Entry 8H0W (electron microscopy, 4.60 A resolution (low resolution: residue-level contacts below are approximate; hydrogen-bond / salt-bridge calls are withheld)); this record covers chains N and a of the 24 polymer chains in the assembly.

== Chain N ==
Molecule: 261-nt DNA strand
Sequence (261 nucleotides; row label = number of the first residue in the row; numbers below 1 keep their minus sign (DT-163 is residue -163)):
  -163 TTCTTAAATACCAAATTAGCTCTCATTCCGGACGTGTTTGTCCTCTGCCT
  -113 TTAAAGCAATAGGAGCTTACGGTCCACTTGTGTTTGGTGTGTTTGGGAAT
   -63 CCGGTGCCGAGGCCGCTCAATTGGTCGTAGACAGCTCTAGCACCGCTTAA
   -13 ACGCACGTACGCGCTGTCCCCCGCGTTTTAACCGCCAAGGGGATTACTCC
    37 CTAGTCTCCAGGCACGTGTCAGATATATACATCCAGGCCTTGTGTCGCGA
    87 AATTCATAGAT
Unresolved in the structure: -163 to -114, -102 to -94, 92-97

== Chain a ==
Name: Histone H3.1
From: Homo sapiens
Reference sequence: P68431 (H31_HUMAN); residues 1-135 here correspond to UniProt positions 2-136 (UniProt number = residue number + 1)
Sequence (139 residues; row label = number of the first residue in the row; numbers below 1 keep their minus sign (Gly-3 is residue -3)):
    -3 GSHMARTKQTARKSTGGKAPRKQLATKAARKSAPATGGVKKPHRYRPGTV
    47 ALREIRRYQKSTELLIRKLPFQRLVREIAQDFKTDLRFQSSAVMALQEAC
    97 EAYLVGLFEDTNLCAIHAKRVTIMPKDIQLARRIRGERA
Unresolved in the structure: -3 to 37, 135
Differences from the reference sequence: expression tag (-3 to 0)
Swiss-Prot annotation at these positions:
  - modified residue: Arg2 (Asymmetric dimethylarginine), Thr3 (Phosphothreonine), Lys4 (Allysine), Gln5 (5-glutamyl dopamine), Thr6 (Phosphothreonine), Arg8 (Citrulline), Lys9 (N6,N6,N6-trimethyllysine), Ser10 (ADP-ribosylserine), Thr11 (Phosphothreonine), Lys14 (N6-(2-hydroxyisobutyryl)lysine), Arg17 (Asymmetric dimethylarginine), Lys18 (N6-(2-hydroxyisobutyryl)lysine), Lys23 (N6-(2-hydroxyisobutyryl)lysine), Arg26 (Citrulline), Lys27 (N6,N6,N6-trimethyllysine), Ser28 (ADP-ribosylserine), Lys36 (N6,N6,N6-trimethyllysine), Lys37 (N6-methyllysine), Tyr41 (Phosphotyrosine), Lys56 (N6,N6,N6-trimethyllysine) and 8 more in UniProt
  - lipidation: Lys18 (N6-decanoyllysine)

== Chain N / chain a interface ==
Contacting residue pairs (24):
  DG-24(N) - Arg83(a)
  DG-24(N) - Phe84(a)
  DG-24(N) - Gln85(a)
  DG-24(N) - Ser86(a)
  DC-23(N) - Arg72(a)
  DC-23(N) - Arg83(a)
  DC-23(N) - Phe84(a)
  DC-8(N) - Arg40(a)
  DG-7(N) - Arg40(a)
  DA-5(N) - Arg42(a)
  DA-5(N) - Pro43(a)
  DG-3(N) - Arg116(a)
  DG-3(N) - Val117(a)
  DG-3(N) - Thr118(a)
  DG-3(N) - Met120(a)
  DC-2(N) - Arg116(a)
  DC-2(N) - Met120(a)
  DC69(N) - Tyr41(a)
  DC70(N) - His39(a)
  DC70(N) - Arg40(a)
  DC70(N) - Tyr41(a)
  DC70(N) - Arg42(a)
  DA71(N) - Arg40(a)
  DA71(N) - Arg42(a)
Other interface residues (no listed pair), chain N (13 interface residues in all): DA-13, DT-6, DC-4
Other interface residues (no listed pair), chain a (18 interface residues in all): Thr45, Arg63, Leu82, Lys115

== Overview ==
13 residues of chain N face 18 of chain a across their interface.
Here chain N is a 261-nt DNA strand and chain a is Histone H3.1 (Homo sapiens). Entry 8H0W (RNA polymerase II
transcribing a chromatosome (type II)) was determined by electron microscopy (same publication as 8H0V).
